Entry 6ZXA (electron microscopy, 2.38 A resolution); this record covers chains A and N of the 14 polymer chains in the assembly.

Chain A:
Protein: LHC domain-containing protein
Organism: Marichromatium purpuratum 984
UniProt: W0E6A1 (W0E6A1_MARPU); residues 1-70 here = UniProt positions 1-70
Chain sequence (70 residues; row label = number of the first residue in the row):
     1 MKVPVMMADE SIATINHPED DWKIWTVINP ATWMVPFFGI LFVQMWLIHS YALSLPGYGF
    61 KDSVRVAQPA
Unresolved in the structure: 1
Bound ions: bacteriochlorophyll a Mg near D21 (its only coordinating residue here)
Ligand contacts:
  - bacteriochlorophyll a (BCL), molecule 1: K2, P4, H17, P18, D21, I24, W25
  - bacteriochlorophyll a (BCL), molecule 2: F38, L41, F42, M45, H49, A52, L53, Y58, G59, F60
  - bacteriochlorophyll a (BCL), molecule 3: L41, Q44, M45, I48, H49, Y51, A52, L55, Y58
  - 9-cis-okenone (QS2): P4, V5, M6, M7, I24, W25, I28, F37
  - all-trans okenone (QSE), molecule 1: H17, K23, I24, V27
  - all-trans okenone (QSE), molecule 2: M34, F37, F38, L41, Q44, L47, I48, Y51
  - all-trans okenone (QSE), molecule 3: F42, M45, W46, H49, L53
From the paper describing this entry:
  - binding site for bacteriochlorophyll a: D21, Q44, H49

Chain N:
Protein: Light-harvesting protein B:800-850 subunit beta
Organism: Marichromatium purpuratum 984
UniProt: W0E5B0 (W0E5B0_MARPU); residues 1-48 here correspond to UniProt positions 2-49 (UniProt number = residue number + 1)
Chain sequence (48 residues; row label = number of the first residue in the row):
     1 ADPKAANLSG LTDAQAKEFH EHWKHGVWSW VMIASAVHVV TWIYQPWF
Unresolved in the structure: 1-4
Ligand contacts:
  - bacteriochlorophyll a (BCL), molecule 1: H20, W23, K24, V27, W28, W30, V31
  - bacteriochlorophyll a (BCL), molecule 2: G26, S29, W30, I33, A34, V37, H38, T41
  - bacteriochlorophyll a (BCL), molecule 3: W30, V31, A34, S35, H38, V39, T41, W42, W47, F48
  - 9-cis-okenone (QS2): W28, S29, M32, I33
  - all-trans okenone (QSE): F19, H22, W23, G26, V27, W30
From the paper describing this entry:
  - binding site for bacteriochlorophyll a: H25, W30, H38

How chain A and chain N interact:
Contacting residue pairs (13):
  P4(A) with H25(N)
  V5(A) with W28(N)
  M6(A) with E21(N); K24(N); H25(N); W28(N)
  M7(A) with W28(N), hydrophobic
  A8(A) with K24(N), hydrogen bond (backbone-side chain)
  D9(A) with E21(N)
  E10(A) with E21(N), hydrogen bond (backbone-side chain)
  A13(A) with E18(N)
  I15(A) with H22(N); H25(N)
Other interface residues (no listed pair), chain A (12 interface residues in all): I12, H17, V27
Other interface residues (no listed pair), chain N (7 interface residues in all): F19

In short:
Chain A and chain N form an interface of 12 and 7 residues respectively, with 2 hydrogen bonds. Among the
polar pairs are A8(A)-K24(N) and E10(A)-E21(N). The paper reports a binding site for bacteriochlorophyll a at
D21(A), Q44(A) and H25(N) among others.
Here chain A is LHC domain-containing protein and chain N is Light-harvesting protein B:800-850 subunit beta,
both from Marichromatium purpuratum 984. Entry 6ZXA (LH2 complex from Marichromatium purpuratum) was
determined by electron microscopy.
